5QY7 - chains A and B; structure by X-ray diffraction, 1.67 A resolution.

Chain A:
Protein: Pre-mRNA-splicing factor 8
Organism: Saccharomyces cerevisiae (strain ATCC 204508 / S288c)
Notes: fragment: yPrp8 RNaseH
UniProt: P33334 (PRP8_YEAST); residue numbers follow UniProt; this construct covers 1836-2090
Sequence (258 residues; each row starts with the number of its first residue):
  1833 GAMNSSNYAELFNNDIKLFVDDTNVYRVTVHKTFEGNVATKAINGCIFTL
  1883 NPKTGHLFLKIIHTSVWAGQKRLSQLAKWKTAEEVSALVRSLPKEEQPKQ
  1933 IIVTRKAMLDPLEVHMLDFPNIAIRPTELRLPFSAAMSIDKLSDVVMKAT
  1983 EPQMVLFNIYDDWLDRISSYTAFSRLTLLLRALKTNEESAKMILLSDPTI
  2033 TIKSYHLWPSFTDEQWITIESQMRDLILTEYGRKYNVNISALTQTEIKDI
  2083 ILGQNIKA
Unresolved in the structure: 2070-2090
Construct notes: expression tag (1833-1835)
Swiss-Prot annotation at these positions:
  - mutagenesis: Asp1853 (D1853A: Alters protein folding. Severely impaired growth. Strongly reduced growth at 35 degrees Celsius; when associated with A-1854; D1853N: Reduced growth at 30 degrees Celsius ...), Asp1854 (D1854A: Reduced growth at 30 degrees Celsius. Strongly reduced growth at 16 degrees Celsius. Strongly reduced growth at 35 degrees Celsius; when associated with A-1853 ...), Thr1855 (T1855A: Reduced growth at 30 degrees Celsius. Strongly reduced growth at 16 degrees Celsius), Thr1936 (T1936A: Reduced growth at 30 degrees Celsius. Strongly reduced growth at 16 degrees Celsius), Arg1937 (R1937K: Severely impaired growth. Reduced growth at 30 degrees Celsius. Strongly reduced growth at 16 degrees Celsius)
Ligand contacts: r-1,2-propanediol (PGR): Ser1970, Ile1971, Asp1972, Lys1973, Leu2015, Lys2023, Leu2026, Leu2027, Ile2034, Leu2039, Trp2040, Pro2041

Chain B:
Protein: A1 cistron-splicing factor AAR2
Organism: Saccharomyces cerevisiae (strain ATCC 204508 / S288c)
Notes: fragment: GAMA - Aar2(1-152) - SSSSS - Aar2(171-317); engineered mutation(s): L153_D170delinsSSSSS
UniProt: P32357 (AAR2_YEAST); numbering as in UniProt; present here: 1-152, 171-317
Sequence (308 residues; numbered -3 to 317; 13 numbers in that range are skipped by the numbering (no residue carries them; nothing is unmodelled there); the number before each row is that of its first residue; numbers below 1 keep their minus sign (Gly-3 is residue -3)):
    -3 GAMAMNTVPFTSAPIEVTIGIDQYSFNVKENQPFHGIKDIPIGHVHVIHF
    47 QHADNSSMRYGYWFDCRMGNFYIQYDPKDGLYKMMEERDGAKFENIVHNF
    97 KERQMMVSYPKIDEDDTWYNLTEFVQMDKIRKIVRKDENQFSYVDSSMTT
   147 VQENEL
   166 SSSSSDPAHSLNYTVINFKSREAIRPGHEMEDFLDKSYYLNTVMLQGIFK
   216 NSSNYFGELQFAFLNAMFFGNYGSSLQWHAMIELICSSATVPKHMLDKLD
   266 EILYYQIKTLPEQYSDILLNERVWNICLYSSFQKNSLHNTEKIMENKYPE
   316 LL
Unresolved in the structure: -3 to 0, 166-169
Construct notes: expression tag (-3 to 0); linker (166-170)
Swiss-Prot annotation at these positions:
  - region: Leu261 to Ile282 (Leucine-zipper)
  - modified residue: Ser253 (Phosphoserine), Thr274 (Phosphothreonine)
  - mutagenesis: Ser253 (S253A: No effect on interaction with PRP8; S253D/E: Disrupts interaction with PRP8)
Ligand contacts: USJ ((1S,3S)-2-methyl-2,3-dihydro-1H-isoindole-1,3-diol): Pro5, Thr7, Tyr68, Gln70, Glu83, Lys88, Phe89, Ile92, Phe96

How chain A and chain B interact:
Residue-residue contacts (18; chain A residue first):
  Gln1907(A) with Met195(B); Leu199(B)
  Leu1908(A) with Met195(B), hydrophobic
  Trp1911(A) with Glu194(B); Met195(B), hydrophobic; Phe198(B), hydrophobic
  Asp1942(A) with Lys184(B), salt bridge; Phe198(B)
  Glu1945(A) with Lys184(B), salt bridge
  Val1946(A) with Ile189(B), hydrophobic; Glu194(B); Phe198(B), hydrophobic
  His1947(A) with Glu194(B)
  Leu1949(A) with Lys184(B); Ser185(B); Arg186(B); Ile189(B), hydrophobic
  Asp1950(A) with Arg186(B), salt bridge

Summary:
9 residues of chain A face 8 of chain B across their interface; the contacts include 3 salt bridges. Polar
contacts include Asp1942(A)-Lys184(B), Glu1945(A)-Lys184(B) and Asp1950(A)-Arg186(B). Bound to chain A:
r-1,2-propanediol. Chain B binds compound USJ.
Here chain A is Pre-mRNA-splicing factor 8 and chain B is A1 cistron-splicing factor AAR2, both from
Saccharomyces cerevisiae (strain ATCC 204508 / S288c). Entry 5QY7 (PanDDA analysis group deposition --
Aar2/RNaseH in complex with fragment F2X-Entry C08a) was determined by X-ray diffraction (same publication as
5QY1, 5QY2, 5QY3, 5QY4, 5QY5, 5QY6 and 128 further entries).
